8W09 - chains B and C of the 12 polymer chains in the assembly; structure by electron microscopy, 3.20 A resolution.

== Chain B (and C) ==
Molecule: Integrase
Source organism: Human immunodeficiency virus 1
Notes: chain C of this document is another copy of the same molecule, construct and numbering; everything in this record applies to it too
Reference sequence: Q9YUI7 (Q9YUI7_9HIV1); residue numbers follow UniProt; this construct covers 1-288
Amino-acid sequence (292 residues; row label = number of the first residue in the row; numbers below 1 keep their minus sign (Gly-3 is residue -3)):
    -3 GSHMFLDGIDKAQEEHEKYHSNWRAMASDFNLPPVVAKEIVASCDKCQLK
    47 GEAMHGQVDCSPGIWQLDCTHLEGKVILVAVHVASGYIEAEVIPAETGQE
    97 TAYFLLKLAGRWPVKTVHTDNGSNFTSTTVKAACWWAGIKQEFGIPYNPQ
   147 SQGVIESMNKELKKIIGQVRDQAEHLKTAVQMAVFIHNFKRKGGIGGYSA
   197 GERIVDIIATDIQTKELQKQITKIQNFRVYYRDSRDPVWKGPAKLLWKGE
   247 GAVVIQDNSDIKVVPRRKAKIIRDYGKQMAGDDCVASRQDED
Disordered / not traced: -3 to 1, 45-56, 140-148, 229-234, 271-288 (chain C: -3 to 211, 277-288)
Differences from the reference sequence: expression tag (-3 to 0); conflict Gly140 (Ser in Q9YUI7)

== Chain B / chain C interface ==
Pairs across the interface (15):
  Trp19(B) - Met275(C)  hydrophobic
  Ser24(B) - Lys215(C)  hydrogen bond (backbone-side chain)
  Pro30(B) - Gln274(C)
  Pro30(B) - Met275(C)  hydrophobic
  Pro30(B) - Ala276(C)
  Ala205(B) - Tyr271(C)
  Ile208(B) - Tyr271(C)  hydrophobic
  Gln209(B) - Tyr271(C)
  Gln209(B) - Gln274(C)
  Gln209(B) - Met275(C)
  Glu212(B) - Tyr271(C)
  Glu212(B) - Gly272(C)
  Leu213(B) - Met275(C)  hydrophobic
  Gln216(B) - Met275(C)
  Gln216(B) - Ala276(C)  hydrogen bond (side chain-backbone)
Interface residues without a listed pair, chain B (13 interface residues in all): Arg20, Asp25, Pro29, Val31

== Overview ==
Chain B and chain C form an interface of 13 and 6 residues respectively, with 2 hydrogen bonds. Polar contacts
include Ser24(B)-Lys215(C) and Gln216(B)-Ala276(C).
Both chains are Integrase (Human immunodeficiency virus 1). Entry 8W09 (HIV-1 wild-type intasome core) was
determined by electron microscopy together with 8W2R and 8W34 from the same study.
